6KW3 - chains R and V of the 28 polymer chains in the assembly; structure by electron microscopy, 7.13 A resolution (low resolution: residue-level contacts below are approximate; hydrogen-bond / salt-bridge calls are withheld).

# Chain R
Molecule: Histone H4
Source organism: Xenopus laevis
UniProt: P62799 (H4_XENLA); residues 0-102 here correspond to UniProt positions 1-103 (UniProt number = residue number + 1)
Sequence (103 residues; row label = number of the first residue in the row; numbering starts at 0):
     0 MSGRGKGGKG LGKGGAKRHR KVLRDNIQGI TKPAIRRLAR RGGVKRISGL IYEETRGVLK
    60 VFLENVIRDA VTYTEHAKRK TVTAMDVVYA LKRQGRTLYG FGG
Not modelled in the structure: 0-14, 102

# Chain V
Molecule: DNA 167
Sequence (167 nucleotides; row label = number of the first residue in the row; numbers below 1 keep their minus sign (DC-19 is residue -19)):
   -19 CTAGTACTTC TCGACAAGCT TCAGGATGTA TATATCTGAC ACGTGCCTGG AGACTAGGGA
    41 GTAATCCCCT TGGCGGTTAA AACGCGGGGG ACAGCGCGTA CGTGCGTTTA AGCGGTGCTA
   101 GAGCTGTCTA CGACCAATTG AGCGGCCTCG GCACCGGGAT TCTCATC
Not modelled in the structure: -19 to 0, 147

# How chain R and chain V interact
Pairs across the interface - 14 pairs, chain R then chain V:
  Gly28(R) with DA91(V)
  Arg35(R) with DT83(V)
  Arg39(R) with DT83(V)
  Lys44(R) with DG82(V)
  Arg45(R) with DC81(V); DG82(V)
  Ile46(R) with DC81(V); DG82(V)
  Ser47(R) with DC81(V)
  Gly48(R) with DC81(V)
  Arg78(R) with DA102(V)
  Lys79(R) with DG101(V); DA102(V)
  Thr80(R) with DA102(V)
Other interface residues (no listed pair), chain V (8 interface residues in all): DA80, DG103

# Overview
The interface between chain R and chain V involves 11 residues on one side and 8 on the other.
Chain R is Histone H4 (Xenopus laevis) and chain V is DNA 167; the structure, The ClassA RSC-Nucleosome
Complex, was determined by electron microscopy, deposited together with 6K15 and 6KW4.
